PDB entry 7AB4 | X-ray diffraction, 3.34 A resolution | chains A and C of the 6 polymer chains in the assembly

== Chain A ==
Protein: Predicted transcriptional regulator, XRE family
Organism: Escherichia coli O127:H6 (strain E2348/69 / EPEC)
UniProt: B7UL98 (B7UL98_ECO27); residues 2-107 here = UniProt positions 2-107
Chain sequence (106 residues; row label = number of the first residue in the row):
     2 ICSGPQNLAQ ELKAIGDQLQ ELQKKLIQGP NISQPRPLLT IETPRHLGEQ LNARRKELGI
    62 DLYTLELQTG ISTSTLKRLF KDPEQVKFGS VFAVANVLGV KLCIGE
Not modelled in the structure: 2-35

== Chain C ==
Protein: HipA_C domain-containing protein
Organism: Escherichia coli O127:H6 (strain E2348/69 / EPEC)
UniProt: B7UL96 (B7UL96_ECO27); residues 2-335 here = UniProt positions 2-335
Chain sequence (340 residues; row label = number of the first residue in the row):
     2 ANCRILLTPL NERDEQRGYS TQGLKRLSGT AKLNPRLGFT RTQFVQELPR QQKGMSIAGY
    62 QPKLQLVLDE GEFRVVDHQG NFILKPSPAD FPGLAENEHA TMTLMSRLGF DVPVHGLLSF
   122 APQSEEELEY AFVIRRYDRD NKGLPVHQEQ LDGAMQITDK YGKTGNDNEQ YVSYETLARF
   182 LVAHVNDNIA FKIDLFRRIV YAWLLGNNDM HLRNFGLVYS DGLTPALAPV YDFVSVAPYP
   242 EYFYSNYLAL PLLTREEGGR ELAPGFHSDY GEYIGQDFLL LGESMGLAPR LLEKLFQDIR
   302 KENAIVMETY EQSFMTQDHI QAVLQCYRHR LGLLHHHHHH
Not modelled in the structure: 341
Differences from the reference sequence: engineered mutation A59 (Ser in B7UL96); expression tag (336-341)
Reported in the primary citation:
  - post-translational modification sites: S57
  - contacts within the chain: S57-Y162, S57-D210 (hydrogen bond)
  - catalytic residues: D210 (proposed by the authors, not directly observed)
  - mutagenesis - S57D: unchanged growth
  - mutagenesis - S57D: decreased growth with Couple_hipA domain-containing protein
  - mutagenesis - S57A: abolished growth

== How chain A and chain C interact ==
Residue-residue contacts - 20 pairs, chain A then chain C:
  R55(A) - N187(C)  hydrogen bond
  L59(A) - N189(C)
  L59(A) - A191(C)
  I61(A) - I190(C)  hydrophobic
  T65(A) - L292(C)
  L66(A) - I190(C)  hydrophobic
  E67(A) - R291(C)  salt bridge
  L68(A) - A289(C)
  L68(A) - R291(C)
  L68(A) - L292(C)
  L68(A) - K295(C)
  Q69(A) - G287(C)  hydrogen bond (side chain-backbone)
  Q69(A) - L288(C)
  Q69(A) - A289(C)  hydrogen bond (side chain-backbone)
  Q69(A) - L292(C)
  N97(A) - D188(C)
  V98(A) - N189(C)
  V98(A) - I190(C)  hydrogen bond (backbone-backbone)
  G100(A) - N187(C)  hydrogen bond (backbone-side chain)
  G100(A) - D188(C)
Also at the interface, not in a pair above, chain A (13 interface residues in all): Y64, L99
Also at the interface, not in a pair above, chain C (12 interface residues in all): I194

== Summary ==
13 residues of chain A and 12 residues of chain C are in contact, with 5 hydrogen bonds and 1 salt bridge.
Among the polar pairs are E67(A)-R291(C), R55(A)-N187(C) and Q69(A)-G287(C). From the paper: the catalytic
residue D210(C); S57D of chain C reduces growth with Couple_hipA domain-containing protein.
Here chain A is Predicted transcriptional regulator, XRE family and chain C is HipA_C domain-containing
protein, both from Escherichia coli O127:H6 (strain E2348/69 / EPEC). Entry 7AB4 (Crystal structure of the
Escherichia coli toxin-antitoxin system HipBST (HipT S59A)) was determined by X-ray diffraction (same
publication as 7AB3 and 7AB5).
